Entry 6WT2 (X-ray diffraction, 1.75 A resolution); this record covers chains A and B.

Chain A (and B):
Molecule: Putative NAD(P)H-flavin oxidoreductase
Organism: Neisseria meningitidis serogroup A / serotype 4A (strain Z2491)
Notes: chain B of this document is another copy of the same molecule, construct and numbering; everything in this record applies to it too
UniProt: A0A0U1RIB4 (A0A0U1RIB4_NEIMA); residues 1-221 here = UniProt positions 1-221
Amino-acid sequence (224 residues; numbered -2 to 221; the number before each row is that of its first residue; numbers below 1 keep their minus sign (Ser-2 is residue -2)):
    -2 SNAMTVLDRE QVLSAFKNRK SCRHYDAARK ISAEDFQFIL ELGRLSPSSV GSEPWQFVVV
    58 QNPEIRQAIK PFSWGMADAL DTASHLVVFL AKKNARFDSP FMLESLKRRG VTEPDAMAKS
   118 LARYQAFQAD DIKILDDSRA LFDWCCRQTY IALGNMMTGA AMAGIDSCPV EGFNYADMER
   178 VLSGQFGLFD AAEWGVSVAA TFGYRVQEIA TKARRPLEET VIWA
Disordered / not traced: -2 to 0
Modified / non-standard residues: Mse1, Mse73, Mse99, Mse114, Mse153, Mse154, Mse159, Mse175 (selenomethionine; parent Met)
Differences from the reference sequence: expression tag (-2 to 0)

Chain A / chain B interface:
Contacting residue pairs (181):
  Mse1(A) with Asn15(B); Ala158(B); Gly161(B); Asp163(B); Arg202(B)
  Thr2(A) with Ser11(B); Ala12(B); Asn15(B), hydrogen bond (backbone-side chain)
  Val3(A) with Mse159(B); Ala160(B); Gly161(B)
  Leu4(A) with Leu4(B), hydrophobic; Gln8(B); Ala12(B), hydrophobic; Mse159(B), hydrogen bond (backbone-backbone); Ala160(B)
  Arg6(A) with Glu31(B), salt bridge; Asp32(B), salt bridge; Phe35(B)
  Gln8(A) with Leu4(B); Gln8(B)
  Val9(A) with Phe35(B), hydrophobic; Mse159(B), hydrophobic
  Leu10(A) with Phe35(B)
  Ala12(A) with Thr2(B); Leu4(B), hydrophobic
  Phe13(A) with Leu39(B); Leu42(B), hydrophobic; Asn152(B)
  Asn15(A) with Mse1(B); Thr2(B), hydrogen bond (side chain-backbone)
  Arg16(A) with Pro44(B)
  Arg20(A) with Arg106(B)
  Glu31(A) with Arg6(B)
  Asp32(A) with Arg6(B), salt bridge
  Gln34(A) with Leu214(B); Trp220(B)
  Phe35(A) with Arg6(B); Val9(B), hydrophobic; Leu10(B), hydrophobic
  Leu37(A) with Val218(B), hydrophobic; Trp220(B), hydrophobic
  Glu38(A) with Leu214(B)
  Leu39(A) with Phe13(B)
  Arg41(A) with Arg211(B), hydrogen bond (side chain-backbone); Arg212(B), hydrogen bond (side chain-backbone); Pro213(B); Leu214(B)
  Leu42(A) with Phe13(B), hydrophobic; Lys14(B); Arg16(B); Arg211(B), hydrogen bond (backbone-side chain)
  Ser43(A) with Arg211(B), hydrogen bond (backbone-side chain)
  Pro44(A) with Arg16(B); Arg211(B)
  Ser46(A) with Glu168(B), hydrogen bond
  Ser49(A) with Arg212(B)
  Glu50(A) with Ala210(B); Arg211(B); Arg212(B), hydrogen bond (side chain-backbone)
  Trp52(A) with Arg212(B), hydrogen bond (backbone-side chain); Thr217(B)
  Gln53(A) with Arg212(B); Glu216(B); Thr217(B); Ile219(B)
  Phe54(A) with Thr217(B), hydrogen bond (backbone-backbone); Val218(B); Ile219(B), hydrogen bond (backbone-backbone)
  Val55(A) with Ile219(B)
  Val56(A) with Val218(B), hydrophobic; Ile219(B), hydrogen bond (backbone-backbone); Trp220(B), hydrophobic; Ala221(B), hydrogen bond (backbone-backbone)
  Val57(A) with Ala221(B)
  Gln58(A) with Ala221(B), hydrogen bond (backbone-backbone)
  Asn59(A) with Ala221(B), hydrogen bond (backbone-backbone)
  Ile62(A) with Ala221(B)
  Trp71(A) with Arg120(B); Phe124(B), hydrophobic; Asp128(B), hydrogen bond
  Phe98(A) with Arg212(B)
  Arg105(A) with Ala210(B); Arg211(B); Arg212(B)
  Arg106(A) with Arg20(B)
  Phe124(A) with Trp71(B), hydrophobic; Glu168(B)
  Asp127(A) with Asn171(B), hydrogen bond (backbone-side chain)
  Asp128(A) with Trp71(B), hydrogen bond; Phe170(B); Asn171(B); Tyr172(B), hydrogen bond (backbone-backbone)
  Ile129(A) with Tyr172(B)
  Lys130(A) with Arg136(B), hydrogen bond (backbone-side chain)
  Arg136(A) with Lys130(B), hydrogen bond (side chain-backbone); Ala137(B); Arg144(B)
  Ala137(A) with Arg136(B)
  Asp140(A) with Asp140(B); Arg144(B), salt bridge
  Trp141(A) with Glu168(B), hydrogen bond
  Cys143(A) with Arg144(B), hydrogen bond
  Arg144(A) with Asp140(B), salt bridge; Cys143(B), hydrogen bond; Tyr147(B), hydrogen bond; Ser194(B), hydrogen bond (side chain-backbone)
  Gln145(A) with Tyr147(B); Glu168(B), hydrogen bond
  Tyr147(A) with Arg144(B); Gln145(B); Ile148(B)
  Ile148(A) with Tyr147(B)
  Gly151(A) with Asn152(B)
  Asn152(A) with Phe13(B); Gly151(B); Thr155(B), hydrogen bond
  Mse154(A) with Pro44(B), hydrophobic
  Thr155(A) with Asn152(B), hydrogen bond
  Ala158(A) with Mse1(B)
  Mse159(A) with Val3(B); Leu4(B), hydrogen bond (backbone-backbone); Val9(B), hydrophobic; Mse159(B), hydrophobic
  Ala160(A) with Val3(B); Leu4(B)
  Gly161(A) with Mse1(B); Val3(B)
  Glu168(A) with Ser46(B), hydrogen bond; Phe124(B); Trp141(B), hydrogen bond; Gln145(B), hydrogen bond
  Phe170(A) with Asp128(B)
  Asn171(A) with Asp127(B), hydrogen bond (side chain-backbone); Asp128(B)
  Tyr172(A) with Asp128(B), hydrogen bond (backbone-backbone); Ile129(B), hydrophobic
  Leu185(A) with Ile219(B); Ala221(B), hydrophobic
  Ser194(A) with Arg144(B), hydrogen bond (backbone-side chain)
  Arg202(A) with Mse1(B)
  Ala210(A) with Glu50(B); Arg105(B)
  Arg211(A) with Arg41(B), hydrogen bond (backbone-side chain); Leu42(B), hydrogen bond (side chain-backbone); Ser43(B), hydrogen bond (side chain-backbone); Pro44(B); Glu50(B); Arg105(B)
  Arg212(A) with Arg41(B), hydrogen bond (backbone-side chain); Ser49(B); Glu50(B), hydrogen bond (backbone-side chain); Trp52(B), hydrogen bond (side chain-backbone); Gln53(B); Phe98(B); Arg105(B)
  Pro213(A) with Arg41(B)
  Leu214(A) with Gln34(B); Leu37(B); Glu38(B); Arg41(B)
  Glu216(A) with Gln53(B)
  Thr217(A) with Trp52(B); Gln53(B); Phe54(B), hydrogen bond (backbone-backbone)
  Val218(A) with Phe54(B); Val56(B), hydrophobic
  Ile219(A) with Gln53(B); Phe54(B), hydrogen bond (backbone-backbone); Val55(B); Val56(B), hydrogen bond (backbone-backbone); Leu185(B)
  Trp220(A) with Gln34(B); Leu37(B), hydrophobic; Val56(B), hydrophobic
  Ala221(A) with Val56(B), hydrogen bond (backbone-backbone); Val57(B); Gln58(B), hydrogen bond (backbone-backbone); Asn59(B), hydrogen bond (backbone-backbone); Ile62(B); Leu185(B), hydrophobic
Other interface residues (no listed pair), chain A (93 interface residues in all): Ser11, Lys14, Phe33, Leu87, Arg120, Ile131, Leu150, Gly156, Ile162, Asp163, Pro166, Gly169, Phe186
Other interface residues (no listed pair), chain B (93 interface residues in all): Phe33, Leu87, Phe139, Leu150, Mse154, Gly156, Ile162, Pro166, Gly169, Phe186

Overview:
The chain A/chain B interface involves 93 residues from each chain, with 49 hydrogen bonds and 5 salt bridges.
Polar pairs include Arg6(A)-Glu31(B), Arg6(A)-Asp32(B) and Asp140(A)-Arg144(B).
Both chains are Putative NAD(P)H-flavin oxidoreductase (Neisseria meningitidis serogroup A / serotype 4A
(strain Z2491)). Entry 6WT2 (Crystal Structure of Putative NAD(P)H-Flavin Oxidoreductase from Neisseria
meningitidis) was determined by X-ray diffraction together with 7S14, 7S1A, 7RZL and 7RZP from the same study.
